Entry 8H6D (X-ray diffraction, 3.26 A resolution); this record covers chains B and A of the 8 polymer chains in the assembly.

[Chain B (and A)]
Molecule: Histone acetyltransferase KAT2A
From: Homo sapiens
Notes: EC 2.3.1.48, 2.3.1.-; chain A of this document is another copy of the same molecule, construct and numbering; everything in this record applies to it too
UniProtKB: Q92830 (KAT2A_HUMAN); residues 497-662 here = UniProt positions 497-662
Sequence (166 residues; each row starts with the number of its first residue):
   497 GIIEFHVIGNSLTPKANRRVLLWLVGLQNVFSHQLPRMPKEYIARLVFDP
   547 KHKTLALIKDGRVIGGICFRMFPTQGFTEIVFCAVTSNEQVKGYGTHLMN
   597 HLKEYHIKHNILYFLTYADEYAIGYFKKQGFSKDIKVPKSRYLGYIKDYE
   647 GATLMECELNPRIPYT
Not modelled in the structure: 509-512 (chain A: 509-511)
Small-molecule neighbours: glutaryl-coenzyme A (GRA): Gln530, Leu531, Met534, Val577, Phe578, Cys579, Ala580, Val581, Glu585, Gln586, Val587, Lys588, Gly589, Tyr590, Gly591, Thr592, Tyr613, Ala614, Asp615, Tyr617, Ala618, Gly620, Tyr621, Phe622, Lys624, Tyr645, Ala648
Swiss-Prot annotation at these positions:
  - region: Leu639 to Ala648 (Loop 3)
  - active site: Glu575 (Proton donor/acceptor)
  - binding site (acetyl-CoA): Cys579 to Val581, Gln586 to Thr592, Tyr617
  - binding site (succinyl-CoA): Cys579 to Val581, Gln586 to Thr592, Tyr617
  - modified residue: Lys549 (N6-acetyllysine)
  - mutagenesis: Lys549 (K549Q: Mimics acetylation; reduced ability to acetylate and inhibit PPARGC1A. Strongly reduced ability to acetylate and inhibit PPARGC1A; when associated with A-307 and A-735), Met567 (M567A: Reduced ability to acetylate and inhibit PPARGC1A), Glu575 (E575A: Catalytically dead mutant; abolished acyltransferase activity; when associated with A-615), Tyr601 (Y601F: Reduced ability to acetylate and inhibit PPARGC1A), Asp615 (D615A: Catalytically dead mutant; abolished acyltransferase activity; when associated with A-575), Tyr621 to Phe622 (Abolised protein acetyltransferase activity), Tyr645 (Y645A: Reduced histone succinylation without affecting histone acetylation. Reduced gene expression)
From the paper describing this entry:
  - mutagenesis - Y645A: unchanged binding to glutaryl-coenzyme A
  - mutagenesis - Y645A: decreased binding to succinyl-CoA

[Chain B / chain A interface]
Pairs across the interface - 28 pairs, chain B then chain A:
  Met534(B) - Arg658(A)
  Pro535(B) - Arg658(A)
  Tyr538(B) - Pro657(A)
  Tyr538(B) - Arg658(A)
  Arg541(B) - Ile603(A)
  Arg541(B) - Pro657(A)  hydrogen bond (side chain-backbone)
  Asp545(B) - Asn606(A)  hydrogen bond
  His548(B) - Asn606(A)
  Gln571(B) - Thr570(A)
  Ser636(B) - Pro634(A)
  Ser636(B) - Ser636(A)
  Ser636(B) - Arg637(A)  hydrogen bond (backbone-side chain)
  Leu639(B) - Tyr609(A)
  Leu639(B) - Lys632(A)
  Leu639(B) - Arg637(A)  hydrogen bond (backbone-side chain)
  Gly640(B) - Tyr609(A)
  Tyr641(B) - Pro569(A)
  Tyr641(B) - Thr570(A)  hydrogen bond (side chain-backbone)
  Tyr641(B) - Gln571(A)
  Tyr641(B) - Gly572(A)
  Tyr641(B) - Arg637(A)
  Lys643(B) - Leu608(A)
  Lys643(B) - Glu654(A)  salt bridge
  Lys643(B) - Leu655(A)  hydrogen bond (side chain-backbone)
  Lys643(B) - Pro657(A)
  Tyr645(B) - Asn656(A)
  Tyr645(B) - Pro657(A)
  Tyr645(B) - Arg658(A)  hydrogen bond
Interface residues without a listed pair, chain B (15 interface residues in all): Leu542, Asp644
Interface residues without a listed pair, chain A (19 interface residues in all): Lys604, Val633

[Overview]
Chain B and chain A form an interface of 15 and 19 residues respectively, with 7 hydrogen bonds and 1 salt
bridge. Among the polar pairs are Lys643(B)-Glu654(A), Arg541(B)-Pro657(A) and Asp545(B)-Asn606(A). The paper
reports that Y645A of chain B reduces binding to succinyl-CoA; Y645A of chain B leaves binding to
glutaryl-coenzyme A unchanged.
Chain B and chain A are both Histone acetyltransferase KAT2A (Homo sapiens); the structure, Crystal structure
of human GCN5 histone acetyltransferase domain bound with glutaryl-CoA, was determined by X-ray diffraction
(same publication as 8H65, 8H66 and 8H6C).
